5U8G - chains A and P of the 4 polymer chains in the assembly; structure by X-ray diffraction, 2.17 A resolution.

[Chain A]
Molecule: DNA polymerase beta
Source organism: Homo sapiens
Notes: EC 2.7.7.7, 4.2.99.-; fragment: DNA polymerase
UniProtKB: P06746 (DPOLB_HUMAN); residues 1-335 here = UniProt positions 1-335
Amino-acid sequence (335 residues; each row starts with the number of its first residue):
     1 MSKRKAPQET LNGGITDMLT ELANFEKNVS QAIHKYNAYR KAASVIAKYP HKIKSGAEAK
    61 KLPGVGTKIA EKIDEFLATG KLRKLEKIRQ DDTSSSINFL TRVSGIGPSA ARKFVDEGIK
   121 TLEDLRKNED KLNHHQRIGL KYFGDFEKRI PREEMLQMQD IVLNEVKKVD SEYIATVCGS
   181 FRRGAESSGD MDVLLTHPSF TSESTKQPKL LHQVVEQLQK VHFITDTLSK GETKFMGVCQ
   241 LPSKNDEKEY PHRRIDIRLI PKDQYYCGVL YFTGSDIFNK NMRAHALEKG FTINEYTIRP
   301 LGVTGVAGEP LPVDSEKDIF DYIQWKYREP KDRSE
Unresolved in the structure: 1-10, 203-207, 244-248
Swiss-Prot annotation at these positions:
  - region: Arg183 to Asp192 (DNA-binding)
  - active site: Lys72 (Nucleophile)
  - binding site (K(+)): Lys60, Leu62, Val65, Thr101, Val103, Ile106
  - binding site (Na(+)): Lys60, Leu62, Val65, Thr101, Val103, Ile106
  - binding site (dATP): Arg149, Ser180, Arg183, Gly189, Asp190
  - binding site (dCTP): Arg149, Ser180, Arg183, Gly189, Asp190
  - binding site (dGTP): Arg149, Ser180, Arg183, Gly189, Asp190, Asp192
  - binding site (dTTP): Arg149, Ser180, Arg183, Gly189, Asp190
  - binding site (Mg(2+)): Asp190, Asp192, Asp256
  - modified residue: Lys72 (N6-acetyllysine), Arg83 (Omega-N-methylarginine), Arg152 (Omega-N-methylarginine)
  - cross-link (Glycyl lysine isopeptide (Lys-Gly)): Lys41 (interchain with G-Cter in ubiquitin), Lys61 (interchain with G-Cter in ubiquitin), Lys81 (interchain with G-Cter in ubiquitin)
Ion coordination: Na+ site 1: Lys60, Leu62, Val65 (shared with 1 residue of chain D); Na+ site 2: Thr101, Val103, Ile106 (shared with DG9(P) of chain P)
Reported in the primary citation:
  - contacts within the chain: Arg254-Asp256 (salt bridge)
  - binding site for the 16-nt DNA strand: Ser229, Lys230, Glu232
  - mutagenesis - M236A: unchanged catalytic activity
  - mutagenesis - M236L (2.4-fold): decreased catalytic activity
  - disease-associated variants - M236L: decreased catalytic activity (citing earlier work)
  - disease-associated variants - V215P, E232K, C239R, P242R, K248Q (citing earlier work)
  - catalytic residues: Asp190, Asp192, Asp256 (citing earlier work)
  - binding site for the 10-nt DNA strand (chain P): Met236
  - mutagenesis - M236L: unchanged binding to incoming nucleotide

[Chain P]
Molecule: 10-nt DNA strand
Sequence (10 nucleotides; row label = number of the first residue in the row):
     1 GCTGATGCGC
Ion coordination: Na+: DG9 (shared with Thr101(A), Val103(A), Ile106(A) of chain A)

[Interface between chain A and chain P]
Contacting residue pairs (15):
  Val103(A) - DG9(P)  phosphate contact
  Ser104(A) - DG9(P)  phosphate contact
  Gly105(A) - DC8(P)  sugar contact
  Gly105(A) - DG9(P)  hydrogen bond to the phosphate
  Ile106(A) - DG9(P)  phosphate contact
  Gly107(A) - DC8(P)  hydrogen bond to the phosphate
  Pro108(A) - DC8(P)  phosphate contact
  Ser109(A) - DG7(P)  phosphate contact
  Ser109(A) - DC8(P)  hydrogen bond to the phosphate
  Ala110(A) - DC8(P)  hydrogen bond to the phosphate
  Lys234(A) - DG9(P)  base contact
  Arg254(A) - DG9(P)  phosphate contact
  Arg254(A) - DC10(P)  salt bridge to the phosphate
  Asp256(A) - DC10(P)  sugar contact
  Arg258(A) - DC10(P)  phosphate contact
Interface residues without a listed pair, chain A (15 interface residues in all): His135, Asp190, Met236

[In short]
15 residues of chain A face 4 of chain P across their interface, with 4 hydrogen bonds and 1 salt bridge.
Among the polar pairs are Gly105(A)-DG9(P), Gly107(A)-DC8(P) and Ser109(A)-DC8(P). The paper reports catalytic
residues Asp190(A), Asp192(A) and Asp256(A); M236L of chain A reduces catalytic activity.
Here chain A is DNA polymerase beta (Homo sapiens) and chain P is a 10-nt DNA strand. Entry 5U8G (DNA
Polymerase Beta crystallized in PEG 400) was determined by X-ray diffraction together with 5U8H and 5U8I from
the same study.
